6H6K - chain A; structure by X-ray diffraction, 2.00 A resolution.

Chain A:
Name: Translation initiation factor 2 subunit gamma
Organism: Sulfolobus solfataricus (strain ATCC 35092 / DSM 1617 / JCM 11322 / P2)
Reference sequence: Q980A5 (IF2G_SULSO); residue numbers follow UniProt; this construct covers 1-415
Chain sequence (415 residues; row label = number of the first residue in the row):
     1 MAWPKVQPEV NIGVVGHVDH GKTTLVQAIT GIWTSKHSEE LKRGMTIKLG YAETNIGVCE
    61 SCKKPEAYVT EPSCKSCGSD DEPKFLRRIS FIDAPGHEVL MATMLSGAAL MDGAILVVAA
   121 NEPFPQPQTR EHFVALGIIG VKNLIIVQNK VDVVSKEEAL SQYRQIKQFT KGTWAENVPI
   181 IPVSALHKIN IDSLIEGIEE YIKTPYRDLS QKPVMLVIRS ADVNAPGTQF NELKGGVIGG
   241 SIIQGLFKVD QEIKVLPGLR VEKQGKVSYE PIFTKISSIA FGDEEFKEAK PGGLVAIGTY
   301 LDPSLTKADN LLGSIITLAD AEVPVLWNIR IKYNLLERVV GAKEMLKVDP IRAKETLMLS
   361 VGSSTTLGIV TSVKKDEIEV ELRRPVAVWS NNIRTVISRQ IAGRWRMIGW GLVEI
Disordered / not traced: 1, 43
Differences from the reference sequence: engineered mutation Ala221 (Phe in Q980A5), Ala225 (Lys in Q980A5), Ala280 (Arg in Q980A5)
Cystine bridges: Cys59-Cys74, Cys62-Cys77
Bound ions: Na+ site 1: Thr54, Thr70; Na+ site 2 near Met111 (its only coordinating residue here); Na+ site 3: Val151, Val154
Small-molecule neighbours: GMP-PCP (GCP; phosphomethylphosphonic acid guanylate ester): His17, Val18, Asp19, His20, Gly21, Lys22, Thr23, Thr24, Trp33, His37, Met45, Thr46, Ala94, Pro95, Gly96, His97, Asn149, Lys150, Asp152, Val153, Ser184, Ala185, Leu186, His187
Swiss-Prot annotation at these positions:
  - region: Gly16 to Thr23 (G1), Gly44 to Lys48 (G2), Asp93 to Gly96 (G3), Asn149 to Asp152 (G4), Ser184 to Leu186 (G5)
  - binding site (GTP): Asp19 to Thr24, Asn149 to Asp152, Ser184 to Leu186
  - binding site (Mg(2+)): Asp19, Thr23, Gly44, Thr46
  - binding site (Zn(2+)): Cys59, Cys62, Cys74, Cys77

Overview:
Ligands of chain A: GMP-PCP. Thr54 and Thr70 form the Na+ site 1. Val151 and Val154 form the Na+ site 3.
Curated annotation (UniProt) lists 13 GTP-binding residues, 4 Mg2+-binding residues and 4 Zn2+-binding
residues.
Chain A is Translation initiation factor 2 subunit gamma (Sulfolobus solfataricus (strain ATCC 35092 / DSM
1617 / JCM 11322 / P2)); the structure, The structure of the FKR mutant of the archaeal translation initiation
factor 2 gamma subunit in ..., was determined by X-ray diffraction, deposited together with 6I5M.
